PDB entry 3VEB | X-ray diffraction, 2.80 A resolution | chains B and A of the 4 polymer chains in the assembly

[Chain B (and A)]
Name: Macrodomain Ter protein
Source organism: Yersinia pestis
Notes: chain A of this document is another copy of the same molecule, construct and numbering; everything in this record applies to it too
Reference sequence: Q8ZG78 (MATP_YERPE); residues 14-164 here correspond to UniProt positions 1-151 (UniProt number = residue number - 13)
Amino-acid sequence (151 residues; numbered 14 to 164; the number before each row is that of its first residue):
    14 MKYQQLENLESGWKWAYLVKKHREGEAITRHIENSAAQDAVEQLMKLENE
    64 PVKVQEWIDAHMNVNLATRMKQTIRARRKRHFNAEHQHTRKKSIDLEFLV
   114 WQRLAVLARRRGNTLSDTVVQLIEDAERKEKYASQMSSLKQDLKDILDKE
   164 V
Not modelled in the structure: 164 (chain A: 14, 161-164)

[Chain B / chain A interface]
Contacting residue pairs - 61 pairs, chain B then chain A:
  Arg36(B) - Arg36(A)  hydrogen bond (side chain-backbone)
  Arg36(B) - Glu37(A)
  Gln100(B) - Phe111(A)
  Arg103(B) - Phe111(A)  hydrogen bond (backbone-backbone)
  Lys104(B) - Leu109(A)
  Lys105(B) - Asp108(A)
  Lys105(B) - Leu109(A)  hydrogen bond (backbone-backbone)
  Lys105(B) - Phe111(A)
  Lys105(B) - Trp114(A)
  Ser106(B) - Ile107(A)
  Ser106(B) - Asp108(A)  hydrogen bond
  Ile107(B) - Ile107(A)  hydrogen bond (backbone-backbone)
  Ile107(B) - Leu109(A)  hydrophobic
  Ile107(B) - Trp114(A)
  Ile107(B) - Leu117(A)  hydrophobic
  Ile107(B) - Leu128(A)  hydrophobic
  Asp108(B) - Lys105(A)
  Asp108(B) - Ser106(A)
  Leu109(B) - Lys104(A)
  Leu109(B) - Lys105(A)  hydrogen bond (backbone-backbone)
  Leu109(B) - Ser129(A)
  Leu109(B) - Val132(A)  hydrophobic
  Glu110(B) - Lys104(A)
  Glu110(B) - Ser129(A)  hydrogen bond (backbone-side chain)
  Phe111(B) - Gln100(A)
  Phe111(B) - Arg103(A)
  Phe111(B) - Lys105(A)
  Val113(B) - Ser129(A)
  Val113(B) - Val133(A)  hydrophobic
  Trp114(B) - Lys105(A)
  Trp114(B) - Ile107(A)
  Arg116(B) - Val133(A)
  Arg116(B) - Ile136(A)
  Arg116(B) - Glu137(A)  salt bridge
  Leu117(B) - Val132(A)  hydrophobic
  Leu117(B) - Ile136(A)  hydrophobic
  Leu128(B) - Ile107(A)  hydrophobic
  Ser129(B) - Leu109(A)
  Ser129(B) - Glu110(A)  hydrogen bond (side chain-backbone)
  Ser129(B) - Val113(A)
  Asp130(B) - Glu110(A)
  Val132(B) - Leu109(A)  hydrophobic
  Val132(B) - Val113(A)  hydrophobic
  Val133(B) - Val113(A)  hydrophobic
  Val133(B) - Arg116(A)
  Leu135(B) - Leu135(A)  hydrophobic
  Leu135(B) - Ile136(A)  hydrophobic
  Ile136(B) - Arg116(A)
  Ile136(B) - Leu135(A)  hydrophobic
  Glu137(B) - Arg116(A)  salt bridge
  Asp138(B) - Lys142(A)
  Ala139(B) - Asp138(A)
  Ala139(B) - Lys142(A)
  Arg141(B) - Arg116(A)
  Glu143(B) - Arg141(A)  salt bridge
  Glu143(B) - Lys142(A)  salt bridge
  Tyr145(B) - Tyr145(A)
  Gln148(B) - Met149(A)  hydrogen bond
  Met149(B) - Gln148(A)
  Leu152(B) - Lys153(A)
  Leu156(B) - Leu156(A)  hydrophobic
Also at the interface, not in a pair above, chain B (37 interface residues in all): His101, Leu120, Lys142, Ala146, Lys153
Also at the interface, not in a pair above, chain A (37 interface residues in all): His101, Leu112, Leu120, Ala139, Glu140, Leu152

[Overview]
The chain B/chain A interface involves 37 residues from each chain; the contacts include 9 hydrogen bonds and
4 salt bridges. Polar pairs include Arg116(B)-Glu137(A), Glu143(B)-Arg141(A) and Glu143(B)-Lys142(A).
Both chains are Macrodomain Ter protein (Yersinia pestis). Entry 3VEB (Crystal Structure of Matp-matS) was
determined by X-ray diffraction together with 3VEA and 4D8J from the same study.
